Entry 6V00 (electron microscopy, 3.10 A resolution); this record covers chains C and G of the 12 polymer chains in the assembly.

[Chain C]
Protein: MCherry fluorescent protein, Potassium voltage-gated channel subfamily E member 3
From: Anaplasma marginale
UniProt: chimeric construct of X5DSL3, Q9Y6H6: residues -249 to -14 from X5DSL3 (X5DSL3_ANAMA) positions 1-236 (UniProt number = residue number + 250); residues 1-103 from Q9Y6H6 positions 1-103 (same numbers)
Chain sequence (355 residues; numbered -251 to 103; the number before each row is that of its first residue; numbers below 1 keep their minus sign (Gly-251 is residue -251)):
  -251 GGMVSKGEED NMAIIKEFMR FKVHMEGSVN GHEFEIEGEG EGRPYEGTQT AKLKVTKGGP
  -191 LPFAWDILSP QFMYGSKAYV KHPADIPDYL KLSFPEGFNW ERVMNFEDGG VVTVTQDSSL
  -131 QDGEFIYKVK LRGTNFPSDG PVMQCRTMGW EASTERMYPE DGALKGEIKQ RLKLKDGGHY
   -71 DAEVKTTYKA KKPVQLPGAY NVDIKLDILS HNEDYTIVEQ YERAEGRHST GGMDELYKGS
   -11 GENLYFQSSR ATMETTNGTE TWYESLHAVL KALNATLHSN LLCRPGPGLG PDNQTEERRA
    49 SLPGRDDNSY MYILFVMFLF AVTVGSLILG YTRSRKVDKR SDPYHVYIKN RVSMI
Unresolved in the structure: -251 to 52, 100-103
Sequence notes: expression tag (-251 to -250); conflict Asn-153 (Lys97 in X5DSL3), Cys-107 (Lys143 in X5DSL3), Arg-106 (Lys144 in X5DSL3), Thr-98 (Ser152 in X5DSL3), Asp-49 (Asn201 in X5DSL3), Leu-43 (Thr207 in X5DSL3); linker (-13 to 0)
UniProt features mapped onto this chain:
  - region: Phe68 to Tyr79 (Interaction with KCNQ1)
  - glycosylation (N-linked (GlcNAc...) asparagine): Asn5, Asn22, Asn41

[Chain G]
Protein: Potassium voltage-gated channel subfamily KQT member 1
From: Homo sapiens
UniProt: P51787 (KCNQ1_HUMAN); numbering as in UniProt (aligned over 76-620)
Chain sequence (557 residues; each row starts with the number of its first residue):
    75 MASDLGPRPP VSLDPRVSIY STRRPVLART HVQGRVYNFL ERPTGWKCFV YHFAVFLIVL
   135 VCLIFSVLST IEQYAALATG TLFWMEIVLV VFFGTEYVVR LWSAGCRSKY VGLWGRLRFA
   195 RKPISIIDLI VVVASMVVLC VGSKGQVFAT SAIRGIRFLQ ILRMLHVDRQ GGTWRLLGSV
   255 VFIHRQELIT TLYIGFLGLI FSSYFVYLAE KDAVNESGRV EFGSYADALW WGVVTVTTIG
   315 YGDKVPQTWV GKTIASCFSV FAISFFALPA GILGSGFALK VQQKQRQKHF NRQIPAAASL
   375 IQTAWRCYAA ENPDSSTWKI YIRKAPRSHT LLSPSPKPKK SVVVKKKKFK LDKDNGVTPG
   435 EKMLTVPHIT CDPPEERRLD HFSVDGYDSS VRKSPTLLEV SMPHFMRTNS FAEDLDLEGE
   495 TLLTPITHIS QLREHHRATI KVIRRMQYFV AKKKFQQARK PYDVRDVIEQ YSQGHLNLMV
   555 RIKELQRRLD QSIGKPSLFI SVSEKSKDRG SNTIGARLNR VEDKVTQLDQ RLALITDMLH
   615 QLLSLHSNSL EVLFQGP
Unresolved in the structure: 75-103, 219-221, 397-505, 570-631
Sequence notes: expression tag (75, 621-631)
UniProt features mapped onto this chain:
  - region: Met238 to Gly246 (Interaction with KCNE3), Ala370 to Tyr382 (Interaction with CALM), Lys515 to Phe529 (Interaction with CALM), Pro535 to Leu572 (Interaction with KCNE1 C-terminus), Ile588 to Leu616 (Interaction with AKAP9), Gly589 to His620 (C-terminal assembly domain (tetramerization))
  - binding site (a 1,2-diacyl-sn-glycero-3-phospho-(1D-myo-inositol-4,5-bisphosphate)): Gln244
  - modified residue (Phosphoserine): Ser407, Ser409
  - glycosylation: Asn289 (N-linked (GlcNAc...) asparagine)
  - natural variant: Tyr111 (Y111C: In LQT1; uncertain significance), Glu115 (E115G: In LQT1), Pro117 (P117L: In LQT1; uncertain significance), Cys122 (C122Y: In LQT1), Phe127 (F127L: In LQT1; uncertain significance), Val133 (V133I: In LQT1), Leu134 (L134P: In LQT1; uncertain significance), Cys136 (C136F: In LQT1), Leu137 (L137F: In LQT1; uncertain significance), Ser140 (S140G: In ATFB3), Thr144 (T144A: In LQT1; uncertain significance), Glu146 (E146K: In LQT1; uncertain significance), 154 further natural variant entries in UniProt
  - mutagenesis: Arg231 (R231A: Strongly inhibits SLC5A3 transporter activity), Val324 (V324L: Has a voltage-gated potassium channel activity. Inhibition of voltage-gated potassium channel activity by KCNE4), Lys326 (K326R: Has a voltage-gated potassium channel activity. Disrupts KCNE4-mediated voltage-gated potassium channel activity inhibition), Thr327 (T327V: Has a voltage-gated potassium channel activity. Disrupts KCNE4-mediated voltage-gated potassium channel activity inhibition), Ile328 (I328L: Has a voltage-gated potassium channel activity. Inhibition of voltage-gated potassium channel activity by KCNE4), Ser338 (S338C: Inhibits voltage-gated potassium channel activity), Phe340 (F340C: Inhibits voltage-gated potassium channel activity), Ile375 (I375D: Reduced protein expression, probably due to misfolding and proteasomal degradation. No detectable electrophysiological activity. Reduced electrophysiological activity in the presence of KCNE1), Val516 (V516D: Reduced protein expression, probably due to misfolding and proteasomal degradation. Significantly reduced electrophysiological activity ...), Lys526 (K526N: Decreased interaction with PIP2 and calmodulin/CALM in the presence of calcium. Insensitive to gating modulation by calcified CALM. Impaired IKS current ...), Lys527 (K527N: Decreased interaction with PIP2 and calmodulin/CALM in the presence of calcium. Decreased interaction with PIP2 and CALM in the presence of calcium; when associated with N-526 ...), Gly589 (G589M: No effect), 4 further mutagenesis entries in UniProt

[Chain C / chain G interface]
Pairs across the interface - 11 pairs, chain C then chain G:
  Arg53(C) - Trp323(G)  hydrogen bond (backbone-side chain)
  Asp54(C) - Trp323(G)
  Asn56(C) - Trp323(G)
  Asn56(C) - Val324(G)
  Ser57(C) - Trp323(G)
  Tyr60(C) - Trp323(G)  hydrophobic
  Tyr60(C) - Lys326(G)
  Tyr60(C) - Thr327(G)
  Tyr60(C) - Ser330(G)  hydrogen bond
  Phe63(C) - Thr327(G)
  Phe63(C) - Cys331(G)  hydrophobic
Other interface residues (no listed pair), chain C (8 interface residues in all): Met59, Leu67
Other interface residues (no listed pair), chain G (7 interface residues in all): Phe335

[Summary]
8 residues of chain C face 7 of chain G across their interface, with 2 hydrogen bonds. Polar pairs include
Arg53(C)-Trp323(G) and Tyr60(C)-Ser330(G). Curated annotation (UniProt) lists residue binding
1,2-diacyl-sn-glycero-3-phospho-(1D-myo-inositol-4,5-bisphosphate) Gln244(G) and 16 mutagenesis sites on chain
G.
Chain C is MCherry fluorescent protein, Potassium voltage-gated channel subfamily E member 3 (Anaplasma
marginale) and chain G is Potassium voltage-gated channel subfamily KQT member 1 (Homo sapiens); the
structure, structure of human KCNQ1-KCNE3-CaM complex, was determined by electron microscopy, deposited
together with 6UZZ and 6V01.
